7Q0V - chain A; structure by X-ray diffraction, 1.12 A resolution.

== Chain A ==
Molecule: Lysozyme
From: Gallus gallus
Notes: EC 3.2.1.17
UniProt: P00698 (LYSC_CHICK); residues 1-129 here correspond to UniProt positions 19-147 (UniProt number = residue number + 18)
Sequence (129 residues; row label = number of the first residue in the row):
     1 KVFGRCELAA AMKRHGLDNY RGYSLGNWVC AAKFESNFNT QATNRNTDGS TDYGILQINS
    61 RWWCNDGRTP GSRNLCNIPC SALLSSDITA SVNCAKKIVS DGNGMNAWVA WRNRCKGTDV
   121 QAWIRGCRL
Curated features (UniProtKB/Swiss-Prot):
  - active site: E35, D52
  - binding site (substrate): D101
Disulfide bonds: C6-C127, C30-C115, C64-C80, C76-C94
Bound ions: vanadium ion site 1: N46, D52 (together with 1,10-phenanthroline); Na+: S60, C64, S72, R73; vanadium ion site 2 near D101 (its only coordinating residue here)
Small-molecule neighbours:
  - oxygen atom / vanadium ion: N46, D52, N59
  - 1,10-phenanthroline (PHN): E35, N44, N46, D52, Q57, V109
Reported in the primary citation:
  - vanadium ion coordination: N46, D52

== Summary ==
Ligands of chain A: 1,10-phenanthroline and oxygen atom / vanadium ion. The vanadium ion site 1 is built by
N46 and D52. S60, C64, S72 and R73 form the Na+ site. UniProt lists active-site residues E35 and D52 and
substrate-binding residue D101. From the paper: vanadium ion coordination by N46 and D52.
Chain A is Lysozyme (Gallus gallus); the structure, Lysozyme soaked with V(IV)OSO4 and phen, was determined by
X-ray diffraction together with 7Q0T, 7Q0U and 7Q0X from the same study.
